6YV9 - chain A; structure by X-ray diffraction, 2.70 A resolution.

Chain A:
Protein: Glycosyl transferase, family 2
Organism: Pyrobaculum calidifontis (strain JCM 11548 / VA1)
Reference sequence: A3MTD6 (A3MTD6_PYRCJ); residue numbers follow UniProt; this construct covers 2-356
Sequence (355 residues; numbered 2 to 356; the number before each row is that of its first residue):
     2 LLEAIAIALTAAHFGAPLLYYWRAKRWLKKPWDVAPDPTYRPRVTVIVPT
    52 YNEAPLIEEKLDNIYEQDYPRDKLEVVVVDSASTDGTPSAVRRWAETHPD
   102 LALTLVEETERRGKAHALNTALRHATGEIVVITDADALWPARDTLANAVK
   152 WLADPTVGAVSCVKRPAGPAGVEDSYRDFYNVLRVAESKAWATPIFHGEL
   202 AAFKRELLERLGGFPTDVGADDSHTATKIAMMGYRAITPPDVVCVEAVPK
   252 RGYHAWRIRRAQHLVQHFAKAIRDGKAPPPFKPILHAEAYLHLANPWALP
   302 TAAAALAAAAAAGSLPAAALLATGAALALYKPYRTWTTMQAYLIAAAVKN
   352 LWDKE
Disordered / not traced: 168-177
Bound ions: Mn2+: D137 (together with guanosine-5'-diphosphate-alpha-D-mannose)
Small-molecule neighbours: guanosine-5'-diphosphate-alpha-D-mannose (GDD): P50, T51, Y52, E54, V80, D81, S82, R112, G114, K115, A118, D135, A136, D137, G199, G220, A221, D222, D223, W257, R260, R261, H264

Summary:
Chain A binds guanosine-5'-diphosphate-alpha-D-mannose.
Chain A is Glycosyl transferase, family 2 (Pyrobaculum calidifontis (strain JCM 11548 / VA1)); the structure,
Mannosyltransferase PcManGT from Pyrobaculum calidifontis in complex with GDP-Man and Mn2+, was determined by
X-ray diffraction (same publication as 6YV7 and 6YV8).
